Entry 7UIX (electron microscopy, 3.24 A resolution); this record covers chains D and I of the 14 polymer chains in the assembly.

Chain D:
Molecule: ATP-dependent Clp protease ATP-binding subunit ClpA
Source organism: Escherichia coli
Reference sequence: A0A836NDF2 (A0A836NDF2_ECOLX); residue numbers follow UniProt; this construct covers 1-758
Sequence (758 residues; row label = number of the first residue in the row):
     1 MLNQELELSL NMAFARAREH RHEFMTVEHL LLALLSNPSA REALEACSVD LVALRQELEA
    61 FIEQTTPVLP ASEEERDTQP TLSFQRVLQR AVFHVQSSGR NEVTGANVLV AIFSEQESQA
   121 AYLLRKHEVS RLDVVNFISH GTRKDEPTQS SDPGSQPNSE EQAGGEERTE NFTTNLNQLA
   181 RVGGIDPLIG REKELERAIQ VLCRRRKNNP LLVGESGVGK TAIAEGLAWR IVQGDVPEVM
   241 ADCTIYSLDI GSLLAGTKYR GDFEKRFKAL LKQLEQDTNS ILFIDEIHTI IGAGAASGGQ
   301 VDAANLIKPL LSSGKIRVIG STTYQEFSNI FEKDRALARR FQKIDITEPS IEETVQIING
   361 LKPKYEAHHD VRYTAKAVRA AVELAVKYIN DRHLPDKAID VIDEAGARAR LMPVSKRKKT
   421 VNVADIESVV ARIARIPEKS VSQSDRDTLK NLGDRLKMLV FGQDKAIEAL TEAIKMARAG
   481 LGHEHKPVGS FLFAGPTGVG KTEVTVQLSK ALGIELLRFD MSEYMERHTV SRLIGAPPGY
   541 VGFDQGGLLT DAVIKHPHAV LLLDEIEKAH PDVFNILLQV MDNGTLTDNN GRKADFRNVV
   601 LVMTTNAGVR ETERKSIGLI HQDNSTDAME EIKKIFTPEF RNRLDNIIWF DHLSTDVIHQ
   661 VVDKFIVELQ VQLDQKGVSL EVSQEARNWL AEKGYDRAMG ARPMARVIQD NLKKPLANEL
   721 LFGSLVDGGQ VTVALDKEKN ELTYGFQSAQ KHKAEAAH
Disordered / not traced: 1-168, 750-758
Construct notes: conflict Thr169 (Met in A0A836NDF2)
Bound ions: Mg2+ site 1: Thr221 (together with ATP-gamma-S); Mg2+ site 2: Thr502 (together with ATP-gamma-S)
Residues lining bound ligands:
  - ATP-gamma-S (AGS; phosphothiophosphoric acid-adenylate ester), molecule 1: Asp186, Pro187, Leu188, Ile189, Arg191, Glu215, Ser216, Gly217, Val218, Gly219, Lys220, Thr221, Ala222, Asp285, Glu286, Ser321, Thr323, Ile357, Leu361, Tyr365, Pro395, Asp396, Ile399
  - ATP-gamma-S (AGS), molecule 2: Arg206, Ser312, Ala336, Arg339, Arg340
  - ATP-gamma-S (AGS), molecule 3: Leu459, Val460, Phe461, Gln463, Gly495, Pro496, Thr497, Gly498, Val499, Gly500, Lys501, Thr502, Glu503, Glu565, Asn606, Leu653, Val661, Lys664, Phe665, Ala701, Arg702
  - ATP-gamma-S (AGS), molecule 4: Asp582, Glu639, Arg643

Chain I:
Molecule: ATP-dependent Clp protease proteolytic subunit
Source organism: Escherichia coli
Notes: EC 3.4.21.92
Reference sequence: A0A0K4NM46 (A0A0K4NM46_ECOLX); residues 1-193 here correspond to UniProt positions 15-207 (UniProt number = residue number + 14)
Sequence (201 residues; numbered 1 to 201; the number before each row is that of its first residue):
     1 ALVPMVIEQT SRGERSFDIY SRLLKERVIF LTGQVEDHMA NLIVAQMLFL EAENPEKDIY
    61 LYINSPGGVI TAGMSIYDTM QFIKPDVSTI CMGQAASMGA FLLTAGAKGK RFCLPNSRVM
   121 IHQPLGGYQG QATDIEIHAR EILKVKGRMN ELMALHTGQS LEQIERDTER DRFLSAPEAV
   181 EYGLVDSILT HRNRSHHHHH H
Disordered / not traced: 1, 193-201
Construct notes: expression tag (194-201)

How chain D and chain I interact:
Pairs across the interface (29; chain D residue first):
  Arg610(D) - Gln9(I)
  Arg610(D) - Thr10(I)
  Arg610(D) - Ser11(I)
  Arg614(D) - Glu26(I)  salt bridge
  Ser616(D) - Glu26(I)
  Ile617(D) - Arg22(I)
  Ile617(D) - Leu23(I)  hydrophobic
  Ile617(D) - Glu26(I)
  Ile617(D) - Val28(I)
  Gly618(D) - Tyr62(I)
  Leu619(D) - Tyr62(I)  hydrogen bond (backbone-side chain)
  Leu619(D) - Ile90(I)  hydrophobic
  Leu619(D) - Met92(I)  hydrophobic
  Leu619(D) - Leu189(I)  hydrophobic
  Ile620(D) - Tyr60(I)  hydrophobic
  Ile620(D) - Ile90(I)  hydrophobic
  Ile620(D) - Leu189(I)  hydrophobic
  His621(D) - Tyr60(I)  hydrogen bond (backbone-side chain)
  His621(D) - Arg192(I)
  Gln622(D) - Glu26(I)  hydrogen bond (side chain-backbone)
  Gln622(D) - Lys57(I)
  Gln622(D) - Tyr60(I)
  Asp623(D) - Lys57(I)  hydrogen bond (backbone-side chain)
  Asn624(D) - Lys57(I)
  Thr626(D) - Asn54(I)  hydrogen bond
  Thr626(D) - Glu56(I)
  Asp627(D) - Asn54(I)
  Asp627(D) - Lys57(I)
  Glu631(D) - Arg12(I)  salt bridge
Interface residues without a listed pair, chain D (16 interface residues in all): Lys615, Glu630
Interface residues without a listed pair, chain I (20 interface residues in all): Glu8, Glu53, Phe112

Overview:
Chain D and chain I form an interface of 16 and 20 residues respectively, with 5 hydrogen bonds and 2 salt
bridges. Among the polar pairs are Arg614(D)-Glu26(I), Glu631(D)-Arg12(I) and Leu619(D)-Tyr62(I). Chain D
binds 4 copies of ATP-gamma-S.
Chain D is ATP-dependent Clp protease ATP-binding subunit ClpA and chain I is ATP-dependent Clp protease
proteolytic subunit, both from Escherichia coli; the structure, ClpAP complex bound to ClpS N-terminal
extension, class I, was determined by electron microscopy (same publication as 7UIV, 7UIW, 7UIZ, 7UJ0 and
7UIY).
